PDB entry 1X7T | X-ray diffraction, 1.60 A resolution | chains A and B

# Chain A (and B)
Protein: Transthyretin
Source organism: Homo sapiens
Notes: chain B of this document is another copy of the same molecule, construct and numbering; everything in this record applies to it too
UniProtKB: P02766 (TTHY_HUMAN); residues 1-127 here correspond to UniProt positions 21-147 (UniProt number = residue number + 20)
Chain sequence (127 residues; each row starts with the number of its first residue):
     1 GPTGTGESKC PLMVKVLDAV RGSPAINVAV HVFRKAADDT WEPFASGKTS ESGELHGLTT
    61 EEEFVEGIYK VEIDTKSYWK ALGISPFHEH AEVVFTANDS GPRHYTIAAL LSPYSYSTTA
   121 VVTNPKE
Unresolved in the structure: 1-8, 83, 126-127 (chain B: 1-9, 101, 124-127)
Sequence notes: engineered mutation His104 (Arg124 in P02766)
Curated features (UniProtKB/Swiss-Prot):
  - binding site (L-thyroxine): Lys15, Glu54, Ser117
  - modified residue: Cys10 (Sulfocysteine), Glu42 (4-carboxyglutamate), Ser52 (Phosphoserine)
  - glycosylation: Asn98 (N-linked (GlcNAc...) asparagine)

# Chain A / chain B interface
Pairs across the interface (42; chain A residue first):
  Ile68(A) with Glu89(B)
  Phe87(A) with Phe95(B), hydrophobic; Tyr105(B), hydrophobic; Ile107(B), hydrophobic; Ala120(B), hydrophobic; Val122(B), hydrophobic
  His88(A) with Val93(B); Val94(B); Thr118(B)
  Glu89(A) with Val94(B), hydrogen bond (backbone-backbone); Phe95(B); Thr96(B), hydrogen bond
  His90(A) with Val94(B)
  Glu92(A) with Tyr116(B), hydrogen bond (backbone-side chain)
  Val93(A) with His88(B)
  Val94(A) with His88(B); Glu89(B), hydrogen bond (backbone-backbone); His90(B)
  Phe95(A) with Phe87(B), hydrophobic; Glu89(B)
  Thr96(A) with Glu89(B), hydrogen bond
  Tyr105(A) with Phe87(B), hydrophobic
  Ile107(A) with Phe87(B), hydrophobic
  Tyr114(A) with Thr119(B); Ala120(B), hydrogen bond (backbone-backbone); Val122(B), hydrophobic
  Ser115(A) with Ser117(B); Thr118(B), hydrogen bond (side chain-backbone); Thr119(B), hydrogen bond
  Tyr116(A) with Glu92(B), hydrogen bond (side chain-backbone); Ser117(B), hydrogen bond (backbone-side chain); Thr118(B), hydrogen bond (backbone-backbone)
  Ser117(A) with Tyr116(B); Ser117(B)
  Thr118(A) with Ser115(B), hydrogen bond (backbone-side chain); Tyr116(B), hydrogen bond (backbone-backbone)
  Thr119(A) with Tyr114(B); Ser115(B), hydrogen bond
  Ala120(A) with Phe87(B), hydrophobic; Tyr114(B), hydrogen bond (backbone-backbone)
  Val122(A) with Phe87(B), hydrophobic; Tyr114(B), hydrophobic
Interface residues without a listed pair, chain A (21 interface residues in all): Lys76
Interface residues without a listed pair, chain B (20 interface residues in all): Ile68

# Overview
21 residues of chain A and 20 residues of chain B are in contact, with 15 hydrogen bonds. Among the polar
pairs are Glu89(A)-Thr96(B), Glu92(A)-Tyr116(B) and Ser115(A)-Thr118(B). Curated annotation (UniProt) lists 3
L-thyroxine-binding residues on chain A.
Both chains are Transthyretin (Homo sapiens). Entry 1X7T (Structure of TTR R104H: a non-amyloidogenic variant
with protective clinical effects) was determined by X-ray diffraction together with 1X7S from the same study.
